PDB entry 6VUJ | X-ray diffraction, 1.48 A resolution | chain A

Chain A:
Name: Bromodomain-containing protein 4
Organism: Homo sapiens
Notes: fragment: bromodomain 1
Reference sequence: O60885 (BRD4_HUMAN), isoform O60885-3; numbering as in UniProt (aligned over 44-168)
Sequence (126 residues; each row starts with the number of its first residue):
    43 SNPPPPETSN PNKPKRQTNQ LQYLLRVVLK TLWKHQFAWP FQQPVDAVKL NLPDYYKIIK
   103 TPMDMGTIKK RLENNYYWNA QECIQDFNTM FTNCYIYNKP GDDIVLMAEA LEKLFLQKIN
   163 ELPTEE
Disordered / not traced: 168
Sequence notes: expression tag (43)
UniProt features mapped onto this chain:
  - site: Asn-140 (Acetylated histone binding)
  - cross-link: Lys-99 (Glycyl lysine isopeptide (Lys-Gly) (interchain with G-Cter in SUMO2))
  - natural variant: Asp-145 (D145G: Found in a patient with a neurodevelopmental syndrome; uncertain significance)
  - mutagenesis: Asn-140 (N140A: Abolishes binding to acetylated histones)
Residues lining bound ligands: RLY (N,N-diethyl-3',4'-dimethoxy-6-[(3S)-1-methyl-5-oxopyrrolidin-3-yl][1,1'-biphenyl]-3-sulfonamide): Trp-81, Pro-82, Phe-83, Gln-85, Pro-86, Val-87, Asp-88, Leu-92, Leu-94, Tyr-97, Asn-135, Cys-136, Tyr-139, Asn-140, Asp-145, Ile-146, Met-149

In short:
Ligands of chain A: compound RLY. From UniProt: one mutagenesis site.
Chain A is Bromodomain-containing protein 4 (Homo sapiens); the structure, Crystal structure of BRD4
bromodomain 1 with N-methylpyrrolidin-2-one (NMP) derivative 15c
(N,N-diethyl-3',4'-dimethoxy-6-(1-methyl-5-oxopyrrolidin-3-yl)-[1,1'-biphenyl]-3-sulfonamide), was determined
by X-ray diffraction together with 6VUB, 6VUC and 6VUF from the same study.
